PDB entry 8IFO | X-ray diffraction, 2.20 A resolution | chains A and D of the 4 polymer chains in the assembly

# Chain A
Name: Estrogen-related receptor gamma
Organism: Homo sapiens
UniProt: P62508 (ERR3_HUMAN); residue numbers follow UniProt; this construct covers 123-219
Amino-acid sequence (105 residues; numbered 123 to 227; the number before each row is that of its first residue):
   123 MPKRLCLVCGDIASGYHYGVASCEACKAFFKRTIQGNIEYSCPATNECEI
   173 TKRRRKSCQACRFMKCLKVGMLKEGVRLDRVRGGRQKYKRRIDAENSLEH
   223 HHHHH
Disordered / not traced: 123-124, 201-227
Construct notes: expression tag (220-227)
Metal / ion sites: Zn2+ site 1: Cys128, Cys131, Cys145, Cys148; Zn2+ site 2: Cys164, Cys170, Cys180, Cys183

# Chain D
Molecule: 17-nt DNA strand
Sequence (17 nucleotides; row label = number of the first residue in the row):
     1 GTTTCACCTTTGTCCTC
Small-molecule neighbours: malonate ion (MLI): DC8, DT9, DT10

# Interface between chain A and chain D
Residue-residue contacts (13):
  Glu146(A) - DT13(D)  base contact
  Glu146(A) - DC14(D)  hydrogen bond to the base
  Ala147(A) - DG12(D)  phosphate contact
  Ala150(A) - DG12(D)  base contact
  Phe151(A) - DT11(D)  phosphate contact
  Arg154(A) - DT11(D)  salt bridge to the phosphate
  Arg154(A) - DG12(D)  hydrogen bond to the base
  Arg177(A) - DG12(D)  salt bridge to the phosphate
  Lys178(A) - DT11(D)  phosphate contact
  Lys178(A) - DG12(D)  salt bridge to the phosphate
  Gln181(A) - DT10(D)  phosphate contact
  Gln181(A) - DT11(D)  hydrogen bond to the phosphate
  Arg184(A) - DG12(D)  salt bridge to the phosphate

# Summary
Chain A and chain D form an interface of 9 and 5 residues respectively, with 3 hydrogen bonds and 4 salt
bridges. Polar pairs include Glu146(A)-DC14(D), Arg154(A)-DG12(D) and Gln181(A)-DT11(D). Chain D binds
malonate ion.
Chain A is Estrogen-related receptor gamma (Homo sapiens) and chain D is a 17-nt DNA strand; the structure,
Crystal structure of estrogen related receptor-gamma DNA binding domain complexed with Pla2g12b promoter, was
determined by X-ray diffraction.
